Entry 1K7Y (X-ray diffraction, 3.00 A resolution); this record covers chain A.

[Chain A]
Protein: methionine synthase
Source organism: Escherichia coli
Notes: EC 2.1.1.13; fragment: c-terminal activation complex, residues 651-1227
Reference sequence: P13009 (METH_ECOLI); numbering as in UniProt (aligned over 651-1227)
Sequence (577 residues; numbered 651 to 1227; the number before each row is that of its first residue):
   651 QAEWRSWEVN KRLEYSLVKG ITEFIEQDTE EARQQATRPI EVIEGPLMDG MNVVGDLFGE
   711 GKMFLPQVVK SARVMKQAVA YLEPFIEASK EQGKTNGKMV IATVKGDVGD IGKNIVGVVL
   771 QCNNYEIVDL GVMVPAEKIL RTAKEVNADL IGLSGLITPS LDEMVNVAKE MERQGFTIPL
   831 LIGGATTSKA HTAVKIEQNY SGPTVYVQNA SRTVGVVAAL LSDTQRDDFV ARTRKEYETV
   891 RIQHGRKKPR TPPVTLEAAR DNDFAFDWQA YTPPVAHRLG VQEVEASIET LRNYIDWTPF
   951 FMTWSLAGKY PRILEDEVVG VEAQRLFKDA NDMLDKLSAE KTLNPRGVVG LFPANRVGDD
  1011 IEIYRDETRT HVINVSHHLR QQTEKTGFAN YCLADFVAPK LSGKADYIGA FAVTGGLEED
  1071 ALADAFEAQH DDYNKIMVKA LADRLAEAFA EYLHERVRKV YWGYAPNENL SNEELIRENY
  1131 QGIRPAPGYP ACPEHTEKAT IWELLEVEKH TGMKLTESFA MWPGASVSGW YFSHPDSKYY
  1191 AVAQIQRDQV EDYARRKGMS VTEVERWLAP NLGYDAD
Differences from the reference sequence: engineered mutation G759 (His in P13009)
Small-molecule neighbours: cobalamin (B12): M749, I751, V758, G759, D760, I761, G762, K763, I765, V766, G802, L803, S804, L806, I807, T808, L831, I832, G833, G834, A835, T836, V857, Q858, N859, A860, T863, T953, D1093, R1094, A1096, E1097, A1136, P1137, G1138, Y1139, P1140, H1145, K1148, A1170, M1171, P1173, G1174, A1175, S1176, V1177, S1178
Swiss-Prot annotation at these positions:
  - binding site (methylcob(III)alamin): E694, G756 to V758, D760, S804, T808, A860
  - binding site (S-adenosyl-L-methionine): D946, R1134, Y1189, Y1190
  - mutagenesis: D757 (D757E: Decreases activity by about 70%; D757N: Decreases activity by about 45%), S810 (S810A: Decreases activity by about 40%)

[Overview]
Ligands of chain A: cobalamin. UniProt lists 8 methylcob(III)alamin-binding residues, 4
S-adenosyl-L-methionine-binding residues and 2 mutagenesis sites.
Chain A is methionine synthase (Escherichia coli); the structure, E. coli MetH C-terminal fragment (649-1227),
was determined by X-ray diffraction (same publication as 1K98).
